6Q88 - chain A; structure by X-ray diffraction, 1.74 A resolution.

== Chain A ==
Protein: Lysozyme C
Organism: Gallus gallus
Notes: EC 3.2.1.17
Reference sequence: P00698 (LYSC_CHICK); residues 1-129 here correspond to UniProt positions 19-147 (UniProt number = residue number + 18)
Amino-acid sequence (129 residues; numbered 1 to 129; the number before each row is that of its first residue):
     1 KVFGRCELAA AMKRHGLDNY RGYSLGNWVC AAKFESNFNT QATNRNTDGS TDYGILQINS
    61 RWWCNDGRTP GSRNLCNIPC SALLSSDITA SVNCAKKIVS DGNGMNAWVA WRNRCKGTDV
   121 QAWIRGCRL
Disulfide bonds: Cys-6/Cys-127, Cys-30/Cys-115, Cys-64/Cys-80, Cys-76/Cys-94
Swiss-Prot annotation at these positions:
  - active site: Glu-35, Asp-52
  - binding site (substrate): Asp-101

== In short ==
Curated annotation (UniProt) lists active-site residues Glu-35 and Asp-52 and substrate-binding residue
Asp-101.
Chain A is Lysozyme C (Gallus gallus); the structure, RT structure of HEWL at 5 kGy, was determined by X-ray
diffraction together with 6Q8T from the same study.
